Entry 8DK1 (electron microscopy, 2.95 A resolution); this record covers chains B and C of the 8 polymer chains in the assembly.

== Chain B ==
Molecule: JetA
From: Pseudomonas aeruginosa PA14
Reference sequence: A0A0H2ZJP9 (A0A0H2ZJP9_PSEAB); residues -5 to 499 here correspond to UniProt positions 34-538 (UniProt number = residue number + 39)
Amino-acid sequence (517 residues; row label = number of the first residue in the row; numbers below 1 keep their minus sign (Met-17 is residue -17)):
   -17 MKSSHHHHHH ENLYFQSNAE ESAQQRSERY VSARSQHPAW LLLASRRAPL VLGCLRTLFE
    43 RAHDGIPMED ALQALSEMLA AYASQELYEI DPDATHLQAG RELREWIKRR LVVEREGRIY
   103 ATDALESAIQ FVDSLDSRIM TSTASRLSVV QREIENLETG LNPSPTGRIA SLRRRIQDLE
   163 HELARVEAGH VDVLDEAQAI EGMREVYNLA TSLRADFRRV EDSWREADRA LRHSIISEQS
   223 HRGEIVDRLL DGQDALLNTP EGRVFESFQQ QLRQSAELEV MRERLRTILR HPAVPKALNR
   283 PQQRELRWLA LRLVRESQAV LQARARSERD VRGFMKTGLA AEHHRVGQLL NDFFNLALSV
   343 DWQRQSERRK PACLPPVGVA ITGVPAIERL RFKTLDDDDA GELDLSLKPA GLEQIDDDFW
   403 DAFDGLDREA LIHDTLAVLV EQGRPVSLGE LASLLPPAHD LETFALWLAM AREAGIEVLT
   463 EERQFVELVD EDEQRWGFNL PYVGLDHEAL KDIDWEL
Unresolved in the structure: -17 to 4, 43-50, 68-75, 221-222, 372-499
Sequence notes: initiating methionine (-17); expression tag (-16 to -6); conflict Tyr-4 (Trp35 in A0A0H2ZJP9), Phe-3 (Lys36 in A0A0H2ZJP9), Gln-2 (Val37 in A0A0H2ZJP9), Ser-1 (Ala38 in A0A0H2ZJP9), Asn0 (Ala39 in A0A0H2ZJP9), Ala1 (Met40 in A0A0H2ZJP9)

== Chain C ==
Molecule: JetC
From: Pseudomonas aeruginosa PA14
Reference sequence: A0A8G4Z850 (A0A8G4Z850_PSEAI); the construct has insertions or renumbered stretches relative to UniProt, so the offset changes along the chain: 2-274 = UniProt 2-274; 761-770 = UniProt 275-284; 781-1101 = UniProt 781-1101
Amino-acid sequence (633 residues; row label = number of the first residue in the row; note: 486 numbers in that range are skipped by the numbering (no residue carries them; nothing is unmodelled there); numbers below 1 keep their minus sign (Met-17 is residue -17)):
   -17 MKSSHHHHHH ENLYFQSNAK QALLWRDSET FILTSIELYN WGGFQGYHRA EIDPSGTAVI
    43 GPTGSGKTTL VDALMTLLCA NPRYNLASTG GHESDRDLVS YVRGVTGPGD GGVEQSHIAR
   103 QGKTVTAIAA TLERDGAQVR LGAVLWFEGT SSSASDLKKL WLLSESPEQT LEHWLSQHHA
   163 GGMRALRQME KDGMGIWPYP SKKAFLARLR DYFEVGENAF TLLNRAAGLK QLNSIDEIFR
   223 ELVLDDRSAF ERAAEVASSF DDLTDIHREL ETARKQQRSL QPVADGWERY RA
   761 LQEQLQDKQA SGSSGSSGSS GQAKTLGEKL GDQKTELAKR MSDALKADTG ALAEVGRELV
   821 DVPRYLERLR VLTEEALPEK LKRFLEYLNR SSDDGVTQLL SYIDHEVSMI EERLDDLNST
   881 MQRVDFQPGR YLRLVAKKVI HESLRTLQHA QRQLNSARFI DDEGESHYKA LQALVGLLKD
   941 ACEHSRNQGA KALLDPRFRL EFAVSVIDRE GNNLIETRTG SQGGSGGEKE IIASYVLTAS
  1001 LSYALCPDGS SRPLFGTIVL DQAFSRSSHA VAGRIIAALR EFGLHAVFIT PNKEMRLLRH
  1061 HTRSAVVVHR RGVESSLVSL SWEALDEHHQ QRIRAMHEVA H
Unresolved in the structure: -17 to 9, 67-77, 88-99, 761-791, 968-987, 1023-1026, 1083-1101
Sequence notes: initiating methionine (-17); expression tag (-16 to 1); linker (771-780); engineered mutation Ala783 (Leu in A0A8G4Z850), Gln1022 (Glu in A0A8G4Z850)
Reported in the primary citation:
  - mutagenesis - E1022Q: abolished catalytic activity

== How chain B and chain C interact ==
Residue-residue contacts (15):
  Ser14(B) with Arg850(C), hydrogen bond
  Ser17(B) with Asp854(C)
  Gln18(B) with Asn849(C); Arg850(C)
  His215(B) with Asp921(C), salt bridge; Glu923(C)
  Glu226(B) with Asp267(C)
  Arg230(B) with Gln263(C); Asp267(C), salt bridge
  Asn240(B) with Glu834(C)
  Arg245(B) with Glu834(C), salt bridge
  Asn333(B) with Ile920(C)
  Asn337(B) with Gln913(C)
  Leu340(B) with Arg912(C); Gln913(C)
Interface residues without a listed pair, chain B (14 interface residues in all): Ile227, Thr241, Pro242
Interface residues without a listed pair, chain C (17 interface residues in all): Glu270, Arg830, Glu835, Glu846, His909, Asp922

== Overview ==
Chain B and chain C form an interface of 14 and 17 residues respectively; the contacts include 1 hydrogen bond
and 3 salt bridges. Polar pairs include His215(B)-Asp921(C), Arg230(B)-Asp267(C) and Arg245(B)-Glu834(C). From
the paper: E1022Q of chain C abolishes catalytic activity.
Here chain B is JetA and chain C is JetC, both from Pseudomonas aeruginosa PA14. Entry 8DK1 (CryoEM structure
of JetABC (head construct) from Pseudomonas aeruginosa PA14) was determined by electron microscopy (same
publication as 7TIL, 8DK2 and 8DK3).
